PDB entry 5K7Z | X-ray diffraction, 2.92 A resolution | chains A and F of the 4 polymer chains in the assembly

== Chain A ==
Molecule: Transcriptional regulator, TetR family
From: Myxococcus xanthus DK 1622
UniProtKB: Q1D4I5 (Q1D4I5_MYXXD); numbering as in UniProt (aligned over 1-228)
Sequence (231 residues; row label = number of the first residue in the row; numbers below 1 keep their minus sign (Gly-2 is residue -2)):
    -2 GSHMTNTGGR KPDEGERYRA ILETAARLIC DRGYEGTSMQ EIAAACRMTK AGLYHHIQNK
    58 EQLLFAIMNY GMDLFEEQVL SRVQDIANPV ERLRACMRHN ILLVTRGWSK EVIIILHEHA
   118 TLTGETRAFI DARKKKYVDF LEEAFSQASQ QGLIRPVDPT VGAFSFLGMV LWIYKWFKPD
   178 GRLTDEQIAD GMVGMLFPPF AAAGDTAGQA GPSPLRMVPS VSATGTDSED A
Unresolved in the structure: -2 to 12, 198-228
Construct notes: expression tag (-2 to 0)
Residues lining bound ligands:
  - Isovaleryl-coenzyme A (IVC), molecule 1: Met69, Phe72, Asn97, Val109, Ile112, Leu113, His116, Asp128, Lys131, Lys132, Tyr134, Val135, Glu139, Thr157, Phe161, Leu164, Leu168
  - Isovaleryl-coenzyme A (IVC), molecule 2: Trp169, Lys172, Trp173, Phe174, Lys175, Gly178, Arg179, Leu180

== Chain F ==
Molecule: 16-nt DNA strand
Sequence (16 nucleotides; each row starts with the number of its first residue):
     1 CCTACCGATC GGTAGG

== How chain A and chain F interact ==
Pairs across the interface (24):
  Arg14(A) with DC5(F), salt bridge to the phosphate
  Thr34(A) with DG7(F), phosphate contact
  Ser35(A) with DC6(F), hydrogen bond to the phosphate; DG7(F), hydrogen bond to the phosphate
  Met36(A) with DG7(F), hydrogen bond to the phosphate
  Met45(A) with DC5(F), sugar contact; DC6(F), phosphate contact
  Thr46(A) with DC6(F), hydrogen bond to the phosphate; DG7(F), phosphate contact
  Lys47(A) with DG7(F), hydrogen bond to the base; DA8(F), hydrogen bond to the base
  Ala48(A) with DC6(F), base contact; DG7(F), base contact; DT9(F), base contact
  Tyr51(A) with DG7(F), sugar contact; DA8(F), hydrogen bond to the phosphate; DT9(F), base contact
  His52(A) with DT3(F), phosphate contact; DA4(F), base contact; DC5(F), base contact
  His53(A) with DC5(F), salt bridge to the phosphate
  Asn56(A) with DA8(F), phosphate contact
  Lys57(A) with DG7(F), salt bridge to the phosphate; DA8(F), hydrogen bond to the phosphate
Interface residues without a listed pair, chain A (15 interface residues in all): Gln37, Gly49
Interface residues without a listed pair, chain F (8 interface residues in all): DC10

== Summary ==
15 residues of chain A and 8 residues of chain F are in contact, with 8 hydrogen bonds and 3 salt bridges.
Polar contacts include Lys47(A)-DG7(F), Lys47(A)-DA8(F) and Ser35(A)-DC6(F). Bound to chain A:
Isovaleryl-coenzyme A.
Here chain A is Transcriptional regulator, TetR family (Myxococcus xanthus DK 1622) and chain F is a 16-nt DNA
strand. Entry 5K7Z (Crystal structure of AibR in complex with isovaleryl coenzyme A and operator DNA) was
determined by X-ray diffraction.
